Entry 3M8S (X-ray diffraction, 2.20 A resolution); this record covers chains A and C of the 3 polymer chains in the assembly.

[Chain A]
Protein: DNA polymerase I, thermostable
From: Thermus aquaticus
Notes: EC 2.7.7.7; fragment: klenow fragment
UniProtKB: P19821 (DPO1_THEAQ); residue numbers follow UniProt; this construct covers 293-832
Amino-acid sequence (540 residues; numbered 293 to 832; the number before each row is that of its first residue):
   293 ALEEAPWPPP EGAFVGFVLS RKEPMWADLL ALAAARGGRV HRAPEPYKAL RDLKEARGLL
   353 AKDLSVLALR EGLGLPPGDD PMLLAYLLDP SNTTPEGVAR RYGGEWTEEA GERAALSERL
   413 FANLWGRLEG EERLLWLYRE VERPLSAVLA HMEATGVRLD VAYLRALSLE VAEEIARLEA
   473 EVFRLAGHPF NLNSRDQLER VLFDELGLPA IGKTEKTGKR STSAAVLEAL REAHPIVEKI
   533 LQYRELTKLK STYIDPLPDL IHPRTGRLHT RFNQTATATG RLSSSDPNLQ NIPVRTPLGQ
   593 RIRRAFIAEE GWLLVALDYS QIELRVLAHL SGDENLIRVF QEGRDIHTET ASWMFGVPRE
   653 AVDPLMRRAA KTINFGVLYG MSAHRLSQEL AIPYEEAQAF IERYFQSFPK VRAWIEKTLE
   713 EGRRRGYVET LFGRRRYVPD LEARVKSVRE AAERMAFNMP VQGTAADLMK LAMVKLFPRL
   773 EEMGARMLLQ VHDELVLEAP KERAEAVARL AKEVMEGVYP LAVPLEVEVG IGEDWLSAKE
Unresolved in the structure: 293
Metal / ion sites: Mg2+ site 1: Asp610, Asp785 (together with HXB); Mg2+ site 2: Asp610, Tyr611, Asp785 (together with HXB)
Small-molecule neighbours: HXB: Arg573, Asp610, Tyr611, Ser612, Gln613, Ile614, Glu615, His639, Arg659, Lys663, Thr664, Phe667, Tyr671, Asp785
What the authors report for this chain:
  - binding site for the ligand HXB: Ile614, Glu615
  - mutagenesis - I614A: increased catalytic activity on dTHTP
  - specificity-determining residues: Ile614

[Chain C]
Molecule: 16-nt DNA strand
Sequence (16 nucleotides; row label = number of the first residue in the row):
   201 AAAAGGCGCC GTGGTC

[Chain A / chain C interface]
Residue-residue contacts - 56 pairs, chain A then chain C:
  Asn483(A) - DT212(C)  hydrogen bond to the phosphate
  Asn485(A) - DG211(C)  phosphate contact
  Asn485(A) - DT212(C)  hydrogen bond to the phosphate
  Ser486(A) - DT212(C)  hydrogen bond to the phosphate
  Ser486(A) - DG213(C)  hydrogen bond to the phosphate
  Asp488(A) - DG213(C)  sugar contact
  Gln489(A) - DG213(C)  hydrogen bond to the phosphate
  Ile503(A) - DA201(C)  base contact
  Gly504(A) - DA201(C)  sugar contact
  Lys505(A) - DA201(C)  sugar contact
  Ser513(A) - DA201(C)  sugar contact
  Ser515(A) - DA201(C)  hydrogen bond to the phosphate
  Ala517(A) - DA201(C)  base contact
  Ala517(A) - DA202(C)  base contact
  Val518(A) - DA201(C)  base contact
  Ser543(A) - DC210(C)  sugar contact
  Ser543(A) - DG211(C)  phosphate contact
  Thr544(A) - DC210(C)  hydrogen bond to the sugar
  Ala568(A) - DG208(C)  phosphate contact
  Thr569(A) - DC207(C)  phosphate contact
  Ala570(A) - DG206(C)  phosphate contact
  Ala570(A) - DC207(C)  hydrogen bond to the phosphate
  Thr571(A) - DG206(C)  sugar contact
  Arg573(A) - DG205(C)  base contact
  Arg573(A) - DG206(C)  base contact
  Ser575(A) - DC207(C)  phosphate contact
  Ser575(A) - DG208(C)  hydrogen bond to the phosphate
  Ser576(A) - DG208(C)  sugar contact
  Ser577(A) - DG208(C)  phosphate contact
  Ser577(A) - DC209(C)  phosphate contact
  Asp578(A) - DC209(C)  hydrogen bond to the phosphate
  Asn580(A) - DG208(C)  hydrogen bond to the sugar
  Asn580(A) - DC209(C)  sugar contact
  Phe667(A) - DA204(C)  base contact
  Gly668(A) - DA204(C)  sugar contact
  Tyr671(A) - DA204(C)  sugar contact
  Gly672(A) - DA203(C)  sugar contact
  Gly672(A) - DA204(C)  sugar contact
  Met673(A) - DA204(C)  hydrogen bond to the sugar
  Ser674(A) - DA204(C)  hydrogen bond to the phosphate
  His676(A) - DA201(C)  base contact
  His676(A) - DA202(C)  base contact
  Arg677(A) - DA202(C)  base contact
  Arg677(A) - DA204(C)  salt bridge to the phosphate
  Gln680(A) - DA201(C)  base contact
  Gln680(A) - DA202(C)  base contact
  Arg728(A) - DG206(C)  salt bridge to the phosphate
  Arg746(A) - DA203(C)  sugar contact
  Arg746(A) - DA204(C)  hydrogen bond to the phosphate
  Arg746(A) - DG205(C)  salt bridge to the phosphate
  Met747(A) - DG205(C)  phosphate contact
  Met747(A) - DG206(C)  phosphate contact
  Asn750(A) - DG205(C)  sugar contact
  Gln754(A) - DG205(C)  hydrogen bond to the base
  Gln754(A) - DG206(C)  hydrogen bond to the sugar
  His784(A) - DG206(C)  base contact
Interface residues without a listed pair, chain A (48 interface residues in all): Glu507, Ala521, Lys540, Pro548, Asn565, Pro579, Asn583, Thr664, Glu681

[Summary]
48 residues of chain A and 13 residues of chain C are in contact; the contacts include 16 hydrogen bonds and 3
salt bridges. Among the polar pairs are Gln754(A)-DG205(C), Thr544(A)-DC210(C) and Asn580(A)-DG208(C). The
paper reports a binding site for the ligand HXB at Ile614(A) and Glu615(A); I614A of chain A increases
catalytic activity on dTHTP.
Here chain A is DNA polymerase I, thermostable (Thermus aquaticus) and chain C is a 16-nt DNA strand. Entry
3M8S (Crystal structure of the large fragment of DNA polymerase I from Thermus aquaticus in a closed ...) was
determined by X-ray diffraction together with 3M8R from the same study.
